8IHQ - chains G and H of the 8 polymer chains in the assembly; structure by electron microscopy, 2.71 A resolution.

== Chain G (and H) ==
Name: Amidohydrolase family protein
From: Stenotrophomonas acidaminiphila
Notes: chain H of this document is another copy of the same molecule, construct and numbering; everything in this record applies to it too
UniProt: A0A7L8TXW5 (A0A7L8TXW5_9GAMM); residue numbers follow UniProt; this construct covers 1-427
Sequence (427 residues; row label = number of the first residue in the row):
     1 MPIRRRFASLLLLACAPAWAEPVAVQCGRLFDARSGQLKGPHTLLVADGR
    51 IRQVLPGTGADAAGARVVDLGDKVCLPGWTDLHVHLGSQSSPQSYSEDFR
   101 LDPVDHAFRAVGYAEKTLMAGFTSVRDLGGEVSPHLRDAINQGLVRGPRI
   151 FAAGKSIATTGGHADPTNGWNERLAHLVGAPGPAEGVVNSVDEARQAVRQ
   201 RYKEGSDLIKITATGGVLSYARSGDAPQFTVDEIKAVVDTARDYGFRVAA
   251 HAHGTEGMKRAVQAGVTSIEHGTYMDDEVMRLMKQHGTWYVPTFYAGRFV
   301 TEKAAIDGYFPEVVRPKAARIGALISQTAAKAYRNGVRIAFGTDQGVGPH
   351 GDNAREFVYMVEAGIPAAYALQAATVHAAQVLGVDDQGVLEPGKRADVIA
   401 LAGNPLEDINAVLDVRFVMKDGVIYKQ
Not modelled in the structure: 1-21, 58-64
Modified positions: K210 (lysine nz-carboxylic acid; KCX)
Disulfides: C27-C75
Metal / ion sites: Zn2+ site 1: H83, H85; Zn2+ site 2: H251, H271

== Interface between chain G and chain H ==
Pairs across the interface (26; chain G residue first):
  H135(G) with E172(H), salt bridge
  R137(G) with R222(H)
  D192(G) with S190(H)
  R195(G) with N189(H), hydrogen bond (side chain-backbone); E233(H)
  Q196(G) with T160(H); N189(H)
  R199(G) with T159(H); T160(H); N189(H), hydrogen bond; Q228(H); T230(H); E233(H), salt bridge
  Q200(G) with T160(H)
  Y202(G) with G161(H); A221(H); S223(H), hydrogen bond (side chain-backbone); Q228(H)
  K203(G) with G161(H); D165(H), salt bridge; T167(H), hydrogen bond; N168(H)
  G205(G) with R222(H)
  D207(G) with R222(H), salt bridge
  D243(G) with R260(H), salt bridge
  Y244(G) with Q228(H)
Interface residues without a listed pair, chain G (14 interface residues in all): S206
Interface residues without a listed pair, chain H (19 interface residues in all): V188, P227, F229

== Overview ==
14 residues of chain G and 19 residues of chain H are in contact, with 4 hydrogen bonds and 5 salt bridges.
Polar pairs include H135(G)-E172(H), R199(G)-E233(H) and K203(G)-D165(H). H83(G) and H85(G) form the Zn2+ site
1. H251(G) and H271(G) coordinate Zn2+ site 2.
Both chains are Amidohydrolase family protein (Stenotrophomonas acidaminiphila). Entry 8IHQ (Cryo-EM structure
of ochratoxin A-detoxifying amidohydrolase ADH3) was determined by electron microscopy together with 8IHR,
8IHS and 8J85 from the same study.
